PDB entry 9E12 | electron microscopy, 4.50 A resolution (low resolution: residue-level contacts below are approximate; hydrogen-bond / salt-bridge calls are withheld) | chains A and F of the 12 polymer chains in the assembly

Chain A:
Name: Cytoplasmic dynein 1 heavy chain 1
Source organism: Homo sapiens
Reference sequence: Q14204 (DYHC1_HUMAN); residue numbers follow UniProt; this construct covers 1-4646
Amino-acid sequence (4646 residues; row label = number of the first residue in the row):
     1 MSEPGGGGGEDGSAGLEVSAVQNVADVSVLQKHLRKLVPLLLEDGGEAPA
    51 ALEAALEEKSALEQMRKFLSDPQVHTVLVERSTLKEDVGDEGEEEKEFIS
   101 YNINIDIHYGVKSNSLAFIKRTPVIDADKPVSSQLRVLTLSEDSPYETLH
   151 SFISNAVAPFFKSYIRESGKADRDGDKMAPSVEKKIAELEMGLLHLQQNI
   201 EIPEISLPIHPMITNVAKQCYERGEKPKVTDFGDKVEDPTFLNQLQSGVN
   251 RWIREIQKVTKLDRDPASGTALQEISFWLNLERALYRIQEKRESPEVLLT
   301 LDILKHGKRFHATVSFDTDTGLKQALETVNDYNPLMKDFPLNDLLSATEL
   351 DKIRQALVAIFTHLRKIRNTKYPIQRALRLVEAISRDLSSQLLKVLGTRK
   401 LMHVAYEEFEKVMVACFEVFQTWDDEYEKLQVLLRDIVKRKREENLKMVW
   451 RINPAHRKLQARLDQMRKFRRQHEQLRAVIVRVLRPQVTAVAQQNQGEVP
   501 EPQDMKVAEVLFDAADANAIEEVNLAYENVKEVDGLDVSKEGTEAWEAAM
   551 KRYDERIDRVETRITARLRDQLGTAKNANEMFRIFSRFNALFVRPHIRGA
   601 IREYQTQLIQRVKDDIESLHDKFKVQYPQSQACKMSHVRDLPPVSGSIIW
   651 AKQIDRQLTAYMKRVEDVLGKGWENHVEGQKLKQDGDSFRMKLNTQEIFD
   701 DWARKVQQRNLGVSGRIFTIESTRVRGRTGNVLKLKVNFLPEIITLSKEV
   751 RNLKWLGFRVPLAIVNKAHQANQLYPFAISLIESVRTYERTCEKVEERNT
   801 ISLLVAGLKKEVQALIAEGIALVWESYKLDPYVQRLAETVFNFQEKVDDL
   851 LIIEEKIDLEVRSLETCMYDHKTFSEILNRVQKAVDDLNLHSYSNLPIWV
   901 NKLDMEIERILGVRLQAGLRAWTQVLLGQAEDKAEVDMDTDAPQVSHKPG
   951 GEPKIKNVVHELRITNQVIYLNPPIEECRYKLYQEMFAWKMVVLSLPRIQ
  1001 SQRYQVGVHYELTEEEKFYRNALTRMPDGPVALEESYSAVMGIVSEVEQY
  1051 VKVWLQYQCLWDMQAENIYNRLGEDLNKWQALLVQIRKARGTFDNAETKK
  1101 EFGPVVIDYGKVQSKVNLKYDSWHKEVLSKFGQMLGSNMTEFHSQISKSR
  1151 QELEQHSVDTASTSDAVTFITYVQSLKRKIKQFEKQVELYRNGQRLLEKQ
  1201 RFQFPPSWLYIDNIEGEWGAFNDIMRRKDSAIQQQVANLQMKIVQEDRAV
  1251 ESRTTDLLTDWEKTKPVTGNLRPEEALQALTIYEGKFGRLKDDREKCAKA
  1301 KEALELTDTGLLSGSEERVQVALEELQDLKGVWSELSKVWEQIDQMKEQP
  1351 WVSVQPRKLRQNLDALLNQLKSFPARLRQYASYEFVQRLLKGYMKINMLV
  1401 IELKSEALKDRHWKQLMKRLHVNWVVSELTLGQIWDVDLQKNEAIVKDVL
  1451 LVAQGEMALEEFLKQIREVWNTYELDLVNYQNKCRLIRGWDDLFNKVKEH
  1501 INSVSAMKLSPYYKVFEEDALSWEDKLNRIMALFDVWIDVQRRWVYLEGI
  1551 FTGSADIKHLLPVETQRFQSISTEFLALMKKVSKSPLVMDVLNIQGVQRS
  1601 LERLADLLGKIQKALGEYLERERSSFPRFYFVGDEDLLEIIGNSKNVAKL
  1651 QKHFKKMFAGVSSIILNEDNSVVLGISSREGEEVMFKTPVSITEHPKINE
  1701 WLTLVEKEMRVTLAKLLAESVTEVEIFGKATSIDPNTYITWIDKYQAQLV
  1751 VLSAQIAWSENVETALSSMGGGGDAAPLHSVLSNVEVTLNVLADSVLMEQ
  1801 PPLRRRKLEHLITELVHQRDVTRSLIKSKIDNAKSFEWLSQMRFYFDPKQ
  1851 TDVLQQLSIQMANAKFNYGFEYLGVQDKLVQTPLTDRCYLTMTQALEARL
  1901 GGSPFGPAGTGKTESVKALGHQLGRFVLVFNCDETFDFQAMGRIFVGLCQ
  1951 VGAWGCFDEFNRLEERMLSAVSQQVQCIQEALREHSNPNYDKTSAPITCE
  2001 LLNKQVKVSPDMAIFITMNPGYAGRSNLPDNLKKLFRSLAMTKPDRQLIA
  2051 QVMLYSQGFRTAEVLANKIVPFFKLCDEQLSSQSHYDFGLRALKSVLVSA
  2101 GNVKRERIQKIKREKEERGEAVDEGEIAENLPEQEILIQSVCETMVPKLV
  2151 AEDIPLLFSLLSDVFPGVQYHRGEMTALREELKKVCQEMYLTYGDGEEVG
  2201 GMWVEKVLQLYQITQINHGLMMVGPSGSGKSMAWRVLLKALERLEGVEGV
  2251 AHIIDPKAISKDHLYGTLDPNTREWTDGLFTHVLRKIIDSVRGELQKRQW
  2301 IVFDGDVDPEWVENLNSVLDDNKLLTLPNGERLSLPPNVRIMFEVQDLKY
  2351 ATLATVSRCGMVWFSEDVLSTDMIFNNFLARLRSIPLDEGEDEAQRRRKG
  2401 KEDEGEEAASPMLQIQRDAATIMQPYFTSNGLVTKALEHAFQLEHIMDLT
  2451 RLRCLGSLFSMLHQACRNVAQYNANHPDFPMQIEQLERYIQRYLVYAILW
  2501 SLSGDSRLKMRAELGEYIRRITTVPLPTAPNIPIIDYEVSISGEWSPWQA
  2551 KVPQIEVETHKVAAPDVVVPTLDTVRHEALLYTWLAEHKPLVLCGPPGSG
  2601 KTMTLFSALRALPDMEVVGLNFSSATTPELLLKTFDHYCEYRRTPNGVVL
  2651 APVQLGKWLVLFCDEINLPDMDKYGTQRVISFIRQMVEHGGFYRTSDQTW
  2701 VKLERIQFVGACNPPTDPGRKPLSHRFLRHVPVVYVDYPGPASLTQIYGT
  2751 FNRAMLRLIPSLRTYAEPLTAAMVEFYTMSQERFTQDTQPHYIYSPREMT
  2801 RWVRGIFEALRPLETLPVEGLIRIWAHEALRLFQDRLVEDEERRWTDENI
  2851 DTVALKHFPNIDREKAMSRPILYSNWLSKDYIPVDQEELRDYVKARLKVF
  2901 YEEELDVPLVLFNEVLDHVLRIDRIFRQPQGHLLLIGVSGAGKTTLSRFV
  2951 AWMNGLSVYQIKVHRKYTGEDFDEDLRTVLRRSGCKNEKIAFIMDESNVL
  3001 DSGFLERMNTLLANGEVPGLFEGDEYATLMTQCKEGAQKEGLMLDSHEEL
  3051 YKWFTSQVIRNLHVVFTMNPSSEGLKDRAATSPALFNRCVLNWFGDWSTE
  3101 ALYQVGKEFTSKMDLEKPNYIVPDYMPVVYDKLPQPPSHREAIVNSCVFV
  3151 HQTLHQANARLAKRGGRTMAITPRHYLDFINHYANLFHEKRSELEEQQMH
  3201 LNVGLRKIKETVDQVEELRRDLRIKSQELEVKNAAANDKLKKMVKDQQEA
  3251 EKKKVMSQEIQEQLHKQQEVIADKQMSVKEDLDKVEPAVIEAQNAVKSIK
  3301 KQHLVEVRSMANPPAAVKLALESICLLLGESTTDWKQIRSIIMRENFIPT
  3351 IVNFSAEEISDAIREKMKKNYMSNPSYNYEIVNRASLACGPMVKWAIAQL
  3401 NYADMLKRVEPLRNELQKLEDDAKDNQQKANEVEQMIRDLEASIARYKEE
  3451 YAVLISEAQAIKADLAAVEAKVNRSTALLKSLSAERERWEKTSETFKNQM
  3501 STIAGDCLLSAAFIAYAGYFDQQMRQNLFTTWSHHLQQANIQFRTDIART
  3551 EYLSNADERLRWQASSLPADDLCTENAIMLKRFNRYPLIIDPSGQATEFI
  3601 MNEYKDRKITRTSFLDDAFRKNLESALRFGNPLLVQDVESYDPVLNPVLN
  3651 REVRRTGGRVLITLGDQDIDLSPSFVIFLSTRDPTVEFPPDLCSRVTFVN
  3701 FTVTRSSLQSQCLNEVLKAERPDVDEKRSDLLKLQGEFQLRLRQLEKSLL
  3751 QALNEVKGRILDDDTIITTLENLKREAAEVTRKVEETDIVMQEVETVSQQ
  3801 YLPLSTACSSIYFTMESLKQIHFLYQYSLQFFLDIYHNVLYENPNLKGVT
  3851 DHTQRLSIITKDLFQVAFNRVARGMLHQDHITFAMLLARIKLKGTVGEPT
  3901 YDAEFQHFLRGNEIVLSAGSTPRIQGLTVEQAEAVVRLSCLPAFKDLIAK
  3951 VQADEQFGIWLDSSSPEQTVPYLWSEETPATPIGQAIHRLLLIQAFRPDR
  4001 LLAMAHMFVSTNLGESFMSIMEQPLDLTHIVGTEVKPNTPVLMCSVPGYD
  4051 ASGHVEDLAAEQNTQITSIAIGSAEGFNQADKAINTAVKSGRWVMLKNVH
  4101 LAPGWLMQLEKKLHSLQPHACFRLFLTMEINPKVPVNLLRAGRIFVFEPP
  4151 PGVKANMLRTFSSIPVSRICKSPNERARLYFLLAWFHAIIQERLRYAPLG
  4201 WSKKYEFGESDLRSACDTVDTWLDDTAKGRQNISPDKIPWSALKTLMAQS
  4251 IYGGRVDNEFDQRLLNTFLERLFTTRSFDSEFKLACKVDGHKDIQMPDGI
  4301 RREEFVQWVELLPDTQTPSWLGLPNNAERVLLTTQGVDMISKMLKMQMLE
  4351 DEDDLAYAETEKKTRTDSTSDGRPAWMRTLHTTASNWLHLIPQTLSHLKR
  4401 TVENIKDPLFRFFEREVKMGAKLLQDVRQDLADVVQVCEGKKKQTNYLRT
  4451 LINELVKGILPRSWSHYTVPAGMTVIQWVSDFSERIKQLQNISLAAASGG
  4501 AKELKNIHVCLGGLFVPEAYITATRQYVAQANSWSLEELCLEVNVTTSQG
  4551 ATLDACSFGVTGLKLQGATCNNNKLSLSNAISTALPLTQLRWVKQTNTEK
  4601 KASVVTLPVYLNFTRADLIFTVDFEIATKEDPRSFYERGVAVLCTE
Not modelled in the structure: 1-19, 489-511, 931-945, 2390-2409, 4348-4373, 4646
UniProt features mapped onto this chain:
  - binding site (ATP): G1906 to T1913, G2224 to S2231, G2595 to T2602, G2937 to T2944
  - modified residue: S2 (N-acetylserine), S70 (Phosphoserine), K1125 (N6-acetyllysine), S1230 (Phosphoserine), K3480 (N6-acetyllysine), S4162 (Phosphoserine), K4283 (N6-acetyllysine), T4366 (Phosphothreonine), S4368 (Phosphoserine)
  - natural variant: E94 (E94K: Found in a patient with spinal muscular atrophy; uncertain significance), K129 (K129I: In CDCBM13), R264 (R264L: In SMALED1), H306 (H306R: In CMT2O and SMALED1), I584 (I584L: In SMALED1), R598 (R598C: In CMT2O and SMALED1), T659 to M662 (deletion: In CDCBM13), K671 (K671E: In SMALED1), P776 (P776L: In SMALED1), Y970 (Y970C: In SMALED1), G1132 (G1132E: In SMALED1), Q1194 (Q1194R: In CMT2O), 9 further natural variant entries in UniProt
Metal / ion sites: Mg2+ site 1: T1913, D1958 (together with ADP); Mg2+ site 2: E2344 (together with ATP)
Ligand contacts:
  - ADP (adenosine-5'-diphosphate), molecule 1: L1879, V1880, T1882, T1885, P1907, A1908, G1909, T1910, G1911, K1912, T1913, E1914, D1958, T2017, I2049, L2090, R2091, K2094, D2320, D2321, R2358
  - ADP, molecule 2: V2567, V2568, V2569, T2571, T2574, P2596, P2597, G2598, S2599, G2600, K2601, T2602, M2603, P2739, I2747, Y2748, F2751, P2796, R2797, T2800
  - ADP, molecule 3: V2907, P2908, L2909, V2910, F2912, V2915, V2938, S2939, G2940, A2941, G2942, K2943, T2944, T2945, W3097, R3174, L3177, N3650
  - ATP (adenosine-5'-triphosphate): Y2190, L2191, T2192, W2203, P2225, S2226, G2227, S2228, G2229, K2230, S2231, M2232, E2344, L2369, M2373, I2374, N2377, L2452, E2688, R2726, R2729

Chain F:
Name: Cytoplasmic dynein 1 light intermediate chain 2
Source organism: Homo sapiens
Reference sequence: O43237 (DC1L2_HUMAN); residue numbers follow UniProt; this construct covers 1-492
Amino-acid sequence (492 residues; row label = number of the first residue in the row):
     1 MAPVGVEKKLLLGPNGPAVAAAGDLTSEEEEGQSLWSSILSEVSTRARSK
    51 LPSGKNILVFGEDGSGKTTLMTKLQGAEHGKKGRGLEYLYLSVHDEDRDD
   101 HTRCNVWILDGDLYHKGLLKFAVSAESLPETLVIFVADMSRPWTVMESLQ
   151 KWASVLREHIDKMKIPPEKMRELERKFVKDFQDYMEPEEGCQGSPQRRGP
   201 LTSGSDEENVALPLGDNVLTHNLGIPVLVVCTKCDAVSVLEKEHDYRDEH
   251 LDFIQSHLRRFCLQYGAALIYTSVKEEKNLDLLYKYIVHKTYGFHFTTPA
   301 LVVEKDAVFIPAGWDNEKKIAILHENFTTVKPEDAYEDFIVKPPVRKLVH
   351 DKELAAEDEQVFLMKQQSLLAKQPATPTRASESPARGPSGSPRTQGRGGP
   401 ASVPSSSPGTSVKKPDPNIKNNAASEGVLASFFNSLLSKKTGSPGSPGAG
   451 GVQSTAKKSGQKTVLSNVQEELDRMTRKPDSMVTNSSTENEA
Not modelled in the structure: 1-36, 187-212, 374-492
UniProt features mapped onto this chain:
  - binding site (ATP): G61 to T68
  - modified residue: S194 (Phosphoserine), S383 (Phosphoserine), S391 (Phosphoserine), R397 (Omega-N-methylarginine), T441 (Phosphothreonine), S443 (Phosphoserine), S446 (Phosphoserine)

Interface between chain A and chain F:
Pairs across the interface (8; chain A residue first):
  R1195(A) with E96(F); D97(F); D99(F)
  E1198(A) with R98(F)
  K1199(A) with D99(F)
  Q1203(A) with R46(F); R48(F)
  P1206(A) with R46(F)
Other interface residues (no listed pair), chain F (7 interface residues in all): A47

Summary:
5 residues of chain A face 7 of chain F across their interface. Chain A binds 3 copies of ADP and ATP. From
UniProt: 32 ATP-binding residues on chain A; 8 ATP-binding residues on chain F.
Chain A is Cytoplasmic dynein 1 heavy chain 1 and chain F is Cytoplasmic dynein 1 light intermediate chain 2,
both from Homo sapiens; the structure, Full-length human dynein-1 in phi comformation under Lis1 condition,
was determined by electron microscopy (same publication as 9E0Z, 9E10, 9E11, 9E13 and 9E14).
